Entry 5S67 (X-ray diffraction, 2.10 A resolution); this record covers chains C and E of the 6 polymer chains in the assembly.

[Chain C]
Protein: Tubulin alpha-1B chain
Source organism: Bos taurus
Reference sequence: P81947 (TBA1B_BOVIN); numbering as in UniProt (aligned over 1-451)
Chain sequence (451 residues; numbered 1 to 451; the number before each row is that of its first residue):
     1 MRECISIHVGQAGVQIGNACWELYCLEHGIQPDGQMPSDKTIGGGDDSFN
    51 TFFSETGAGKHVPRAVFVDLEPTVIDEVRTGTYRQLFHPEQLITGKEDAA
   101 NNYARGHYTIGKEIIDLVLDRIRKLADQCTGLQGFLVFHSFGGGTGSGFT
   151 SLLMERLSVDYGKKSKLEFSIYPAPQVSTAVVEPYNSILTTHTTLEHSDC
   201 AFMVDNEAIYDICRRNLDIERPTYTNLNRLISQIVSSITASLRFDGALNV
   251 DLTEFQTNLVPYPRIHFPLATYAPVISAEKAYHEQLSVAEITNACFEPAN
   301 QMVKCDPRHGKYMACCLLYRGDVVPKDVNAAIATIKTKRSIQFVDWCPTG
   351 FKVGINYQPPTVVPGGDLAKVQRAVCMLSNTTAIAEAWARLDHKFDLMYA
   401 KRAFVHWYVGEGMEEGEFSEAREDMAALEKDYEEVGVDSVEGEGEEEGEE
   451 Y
Not modelled in the structure: 441-451
Metal / ion sites: Ca2+: Asp39, Thr41, Gly44, Glu55
Ligand contacts:
  - GTP (guanosine-5'-triphosphate): Gly10, Gln11, Ala12, Gln15, Ile16, Asp69, Asp98, Ala99, Ala100, Asn101, Ser140, Gly142, Gly143, Gly144, Thr145, Gly146, Ile171, Pro173, Val177, Ser178, Thr179, Glu183, Asn206, Tyr224, Leu227, Asn228, Ile231
  - X1M (1-(6-methoxypyridin-2-yl)-N-methylmethanamine): Ser158, Gly162, Lys163, Lys166, Glu196, His197, Ser198, Asp199

[Chain E]
Protein: Stathmin-4
Source organism: Rattus norvegicus
Reference sequence: P63043 (STMN4_RAT); residues 5-145 here correspond to UniProt positions 49-189 (UniProt number = residue number + 44)
Chain sequence (143 residues; row label = number of the first residue in the row):
     3 MADMEVIELNKCTSGQSFEVILKPPSFDGVPEFNASLPRRRDPSLEEIQK
    53 KLEAAEERRKYQEAELLKHLAEKREHEREVIQKAIEENNNFIKMAKEKLA
   103 QKMESNKENREAHLAAMLERLQEKDKHAEEVRKNKELKEEASR
Not modelled in the structure: 3-5, 29-43, 144-145
Differences from the reference sequence: initiating methionine (3); expression tag (4)
Ligand contacts: X1M (1-(6-methoxypyridin-2-yl)-N-methylmethanamine): Glu89, Asn90, Phe93, Ile94
UniProt features mapped onto this chain:
  - modified residue: Ser46 (Phosphoserine)

[Chain C / chain E interface]
Residue-residue contacts (31; chain C residue first):
  His107(C) - Lys104(E)
  His107(C) - Met105(E)
  Tyr108(C) - Lys104(E)
  Tyr108(C) - Met105(E)  hydrophobic
  Tyr108(C) - Asn108(E)
  Thr109(C) - Arg112(E)
  Lys112(C) - Met105(E)
  Glu155(C) - Leu101(E)
  Glu155(C) - Lys104(E)  salt bridge
  Arg156(C) - Leu101(E)
  Ser158(C) - Ile94(E)
  Val159(C) - Ile94(E)
  Val159(C) - Lys98(E)
  Gly162(C) - Ile94(E)
  Lys163(C) - Ala86(E)
  Lys163(C) - Asn90(E)  hydrogen bond (backbone-side chain)
  Thr193(C) - Lys104(E)
  Glu196(C) - Phe93(E)
  His197(C) - Phe93(E)
  His197(C) - Ala97(E)
  Val409(C) - His115(E)  hydrogen bond (backbone-side chain)
  Gly410(C) - Arg112(E)
  Gly410(C) - His115(E)
  Glu411(C) - Asn108(E)  hydrogen bond (backbone-side chain)
  Glu411(C) - Arg112(E)  salt bridge
  Gly412(C) - Asn108(E)  hydrogen bond (backbone-side chain)
  Gly412(C) - Asn111(E)  hydrogen bond (backbone-side chain)
  Gly412(C) - Arg112(E)
  Met413(C) - Asn108(E)
  Glu414(C) - Ser107(E)  hydrogen bond
  Glu414(C) - Asn111(E)  hydrogen bond
Interface residues without a listed pair, chain C (21 interface residues in all): Leu152, Glu417
Interface residues without a listed pair, chain E (15 interface residues in all): Lys100

[Overview]
The interface between chain C and chain E involves 21 residues on one side and 15 on the other, with 7
hydrogen bonds and 2 salt bridges. Polar pairs include Glu155(C)-Lys104(E), Glu411(C)-Arg112(E) and
Lys163(C)-Asn90(E). Compound X1M is bound between chain C and chain E.
Here chain C is Tubulin alpha-1B chain (Bos taurus) and chain E is Stathmin-4 (Rattus norvegicus). Entry 5S67
(Tubulin-Z1896597864-complex) was determined by X-ray diffraction (same publication as 5S4L, 5S4M, 5S4N, 5S4O,
5S4P, 5S4Q and 52 further entries).
